Entry 6NC2 (electron microscopy, 5.20 A resolution (low resolution: residue-level contacts below are approximate; hydrogen-bond / salt-bridge calls are withheld)); this record covers chains B and H of the 24 polymer chains in the assembly.

Chain B:
Name: AMC011 v4.2 SOSIP gp41
Organism: Human immunodeficiency virus 1
Notes: engineered mutation(s): L543Q, I559P, Q567K, T605C
Sequence (153 residues; each row starts with the number of its first residue):
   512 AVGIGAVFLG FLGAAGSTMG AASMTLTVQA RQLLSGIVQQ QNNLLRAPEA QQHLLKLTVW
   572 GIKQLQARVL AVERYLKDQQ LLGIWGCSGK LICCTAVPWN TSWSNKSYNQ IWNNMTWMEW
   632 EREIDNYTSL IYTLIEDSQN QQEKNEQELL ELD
Unresolved in the structure: 547-570
Disulfide bonds: Cys598-Cys604
Covalent attachments: N-acetylglucosamine (NAG) linked to Asn625
What the authors report for this chain:
  - conformationally variable residues: Ala512 to Leu520

Chain H:
Name: Monoclonal antibody ACS202 fragment antigen binding heavy chain
Organism: Homo sapiens
Notes: antibody fragment or engineered binder
Sequence (254 residues; row label = number of the first residue in the row; a row labelled like 52A-52B holds insertion residues (52A, then the next letters in order); numbers below 1 keep their minus sign (Met-17 is residue -17)):
   -17 MELGLRWVFL VAILEVHSQV QLVESGGGVV QPGGSLRLSC AASGFAFKDF GMHWVRQAPG
    43 KGLEWVAVIG
52A-52B GG
    53 HGQHQSYSES VKGRFAITRD NEKNKLYLHM
82A-82C DRL
    83 RTEDTAVYYC AKDRLGRP
100A-100N WNIGGRLVYYYYGM
   101 DVWGQGTTVT VSSASTKGPS VFPLAPSSKS TSGGTAALGC LVKDYFPEPV TVSWNSGALT
   161 SGVHTFPAVL QSSGLYSLSS VVTVPSSSLG TQTYICNVNH KPSNTKVDKK VEPKSCD
Unresolved in the structure: -17 to 0, 114-217
Disulfide bonds: Cys22-Cys92

How chain B and chain H interact:
Contacting residue pairs (28):
  Ala512(B) with Tyr100I(H); Tyr100J(H); Tyr100K(H)
  Val513(B) with Val100H(H); Tyr100I(H); Tyr100J(H)
  Gly514(B) with His56(H); Val100H(H); Tyr100I(H)
  Ile515(B) with His56(H); Arg100F(H); Leu100G(H); Val100H(H)
  Gly516(B) with Arg100F(H); Leu100G(H)
  Ala517(B) with Arg100F(H)
  Val518(B) with Arg100F(H)
  Phe519(B) with Gly100E(H)
  Leu520(B) with Gly100E(H)
  Ala525(B) with Asn100B(H)
  Ser528(B) with Asn100B(H)
  Ala532(B) with Asn100B(H)
  Ala533(B) with Asn100B(H)
  Met535(B) with Asn100B(H); Ile100C(H); Gly100D(H); Gly100E(H)
  Thr536(B) with Gly100E(H)

Summary:
15 residues of chain B and 11 residues of chain H are in contact. N-acetylglucosamine is covalently linked to
Asn625(B). The paper reports conformational variability at Ala512(B).
Chain B is AMC011 v4.2 SOSIP gp41 (Human immunodeficiency virus 1) and chain H is Monoclonal antibody ACS202
fragment antigen binding heavy chain (Homo sapiens); the structure, AMC011 v4.2 SOSIP Env trimer in complex
with fusion peptide targeting antibody ACS202 fragment antigen binding, was determined by electron microscopy
together with 6NC3 and 6NCP from the same study.
